7V82 - chains A and D of the 6 polymer chains in the assembly; structure by electron microscopy, 2.80 A resolution.

# Chain A
Molecule: Spike glycoprotein
From: Severe acute respiratory syndrome coronavirus 2
UniProtKB: P0DTC2 (SPIKE_SARS2); residue numbers follow UniProt; this construct covers 1-1208
Amino-acid sequence (1283 residues; each row starts with the number of its first residue):
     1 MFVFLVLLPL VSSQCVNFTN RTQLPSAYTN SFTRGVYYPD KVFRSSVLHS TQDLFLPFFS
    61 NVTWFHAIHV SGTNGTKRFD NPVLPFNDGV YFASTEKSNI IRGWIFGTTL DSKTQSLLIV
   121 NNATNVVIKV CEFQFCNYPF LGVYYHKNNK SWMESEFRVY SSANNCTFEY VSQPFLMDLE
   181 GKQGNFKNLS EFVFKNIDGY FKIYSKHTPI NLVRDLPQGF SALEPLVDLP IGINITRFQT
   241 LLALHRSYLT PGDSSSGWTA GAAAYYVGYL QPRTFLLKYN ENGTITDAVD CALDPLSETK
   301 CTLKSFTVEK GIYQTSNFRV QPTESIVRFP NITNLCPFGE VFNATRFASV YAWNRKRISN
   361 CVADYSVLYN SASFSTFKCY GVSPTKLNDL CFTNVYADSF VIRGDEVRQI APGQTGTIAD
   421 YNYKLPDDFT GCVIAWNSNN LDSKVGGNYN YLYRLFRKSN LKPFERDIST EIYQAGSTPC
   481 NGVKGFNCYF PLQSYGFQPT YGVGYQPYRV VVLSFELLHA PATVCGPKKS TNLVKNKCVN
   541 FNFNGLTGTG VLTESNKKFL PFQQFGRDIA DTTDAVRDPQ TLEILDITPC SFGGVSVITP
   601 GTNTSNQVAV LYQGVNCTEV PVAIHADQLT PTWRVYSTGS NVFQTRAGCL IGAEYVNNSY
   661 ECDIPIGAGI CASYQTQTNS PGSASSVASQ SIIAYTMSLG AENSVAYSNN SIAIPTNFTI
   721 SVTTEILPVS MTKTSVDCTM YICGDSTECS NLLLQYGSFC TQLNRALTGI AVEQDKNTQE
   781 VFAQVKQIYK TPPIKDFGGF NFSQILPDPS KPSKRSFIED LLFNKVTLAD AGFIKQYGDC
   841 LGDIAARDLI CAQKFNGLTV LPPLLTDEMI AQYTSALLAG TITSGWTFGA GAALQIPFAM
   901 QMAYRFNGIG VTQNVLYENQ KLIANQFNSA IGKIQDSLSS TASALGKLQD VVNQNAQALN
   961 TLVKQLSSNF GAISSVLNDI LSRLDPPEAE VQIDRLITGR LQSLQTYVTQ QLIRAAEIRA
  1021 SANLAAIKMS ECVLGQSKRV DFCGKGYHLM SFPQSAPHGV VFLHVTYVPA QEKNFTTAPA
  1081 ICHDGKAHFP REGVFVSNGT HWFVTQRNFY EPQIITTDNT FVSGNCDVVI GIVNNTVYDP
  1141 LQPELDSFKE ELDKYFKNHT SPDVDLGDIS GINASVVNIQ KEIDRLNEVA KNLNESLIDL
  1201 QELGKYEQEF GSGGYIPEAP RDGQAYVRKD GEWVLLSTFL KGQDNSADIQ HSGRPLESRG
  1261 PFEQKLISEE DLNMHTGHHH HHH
Unresolved in the structure: 1-13, 67-80, 146-152, 177-186, 248-256, 622-634, 676-690, 828-854, 1147-1283
Sequence notes: variant Phe18 (Leu in P0DTC2), Asn20 (Thr in P0DTC2), Ser26 (Pro in P0DTC2), Tyr138 (Asp in P0DTC2), Ser190 (Arg in P0DTC2), Thr417 (Lys in P0DTC2), Lys484 (Glu in P0DTC2), Tyr501 (Asn in P0DTC2), Gly614 (Asp in P0DTC2), Tyr655 (His in P0DTC2), Ile1027 (Thr in P0DTC2); engineered mutation Gly682 (Arg in P0DTC2), Ser683 (Arg in P0DTC2), Ser685 (Arg in P0DTC2), Pro986 (Lys in P0DTC2), Pro987 (Val in P0DTC2); expression tag (1209-1283)
Disulfide bonds: Cys15-Cys136, Cys131-Cys166, Cys291-Cys301, Cys336-Cys361, Cys379-Cys432, Cys391-Cys525, Cys480-Cys488, Cys538-Cys590, Cys662-Cys671, Cys738-Cys760, Cys743-Cys749, Cys1032-Cys1043, Cys1082-Cys1126
Covalent attachments: N-acetylglucosamine (NAG) linked to Asn20, Asn61, Asn122, Asn165, Asn188, Asn234, Asn282, Asn331, Asn343, Asn603, Asn616, Asn657, Asn709, Asn717, Asn801, Asn1074, Asn1098, Asn1134
Swiss-Prot annotation at these positions:
  - region: Asn280 to Cys301 (Putative superantigen), Arg403 to Asp405 (Integrin-binding motif), Asn448 to Phe456 (Immunodominant HLA epitope recognized by the CD8+), Pro681, Ala684 (Putative superantigen), Ser816 to Tyr837 (Fusion peptide 1), Lys835 to Phe855 (Fusion peptide 2), Asp1163 to Glu1202 (Heptad repeat 2)
  - site: Arg815, Ser816 (Cleavage)
  - glycosylation: Asn17 (N-linked (GlcNAc...) (complex) asparagine), Asn61 (N-linked (GlcNAc...) (hybrid) asparagine), Asn74 (N-linked (GlcNAc...) (complex) asparagine), Asn122 (N-linked (GlcNAc...) (hybrid) asparagine), Asn149 (N-linked (GlcNAc...) (complex) asparagine), Asn165 (N-linked (GlcNAc...) (complex) asparagine), Asn234 (N-linked (GlcNAc...) (high mannose) asparagine), Asn282 (N-linked (GlcNAc...) (complex) asparagine), Thr323 (O-linked (GalNAc) threonine), Ser325 (O-linked (HexNAc...) serine), Asn331 (N-linked (GlcNAc...) (complex) asparagine), Asn343 (N-linked (GlcNAc...) (complex) asparagine), Asn603 (N-linked (GlcNAc...) (hybrid) asparagine), Asn616 (N-linked (GlcNAc...) (complex) asparagine), Asn657 (N-linked (GlcNAc...) (complex) asparagine), Thr676 (O-linked (GlcNAc...) threonine), Thr678 (O-linked (GlcNAc...) threonine), Asn709 (N-linked (GlcNAc...) (high mannose) asparagine), Asn717 (N-linked (GlcNAc...) (hybrid) asparagine), Asn801 (N-linked (GlcNAc...) (hybrid) asparagine) and 6 more in UniProt
  - natural variant: Leu5 (L5F: In strain: Iota/B.1.526), Ser13 (S13I: In strain: Epsilon/B.1.427/B.1.429), Phe18 (L18F: In strain: Beta/B.1.351, Gamma/P.1 and 1 more; this construct carries the variant), Thr19 (T19I: In strain: Omicron/BQ.1.1, Omicron/XBB.1.5 and 1 more; T19R: In strain: Delta/B.1.617.2, Omicron/BA.2 and 4 more), Asn20 (T20N: In strain: Gamma/P.1; this construct carries the variant), Leu24 to Ala27 (sequence variant, change not given here; In strain: Omicron/BA.2, Omicron/BA.2.12.1 and 6 more), Ser26 (P26S: In strain: Gamma/P.1; this construct carries the variant), Gln52 (Q52H: In strain: Omicron/EG.5.1), Ala67 (A67V: In strain: Eta/B.1.525, Omicron/BA.1), His69 to Val70 (deletion: In strain: Alpha/B.1.1.7, Eta/B.1.525 and 5 more), Gly75 (G75V: In strain: Lambda/C.37), Thr76 (T76I: In strain: Lambda/C.37), 82 further natural variant entries in UniProt
  - mutagenesis: His69 to Val70 (Increased incorporation of cleaved spike into virions), Asn121 (N121Q: Partial loss of biliverdin affinity), Asn234 (N234Q: Increased resistance to neutralizing antibodies), Asn331 (N331Q: Reduced viral infectivity), Asn343 (N343Q: Reduced viral infectivity), Leu452 (L452R: Increased resistance to neutralizing antibodies. Decreases HLA binding to NF9 epitope. Increased binding affinity to human ACE2), Tyr453 (Y453F: Decreased HLA binding to NF9 epitope. Increased binding affinity to human ACE2), Ala475 (A475V: Increased resistance to neutralizing antibodies), Val483 (V483A: Increased resistance to neutralizing antibodies), Phe490 (F490L: Increased resistance to neutralizing antibodies and human covalescent sera neutralization), Gln493 (Q493N: Reduced host ACE2-binding affinity in vitro; Q493Y: Reduced host ACE2-binding affinity in vitro), His519 (H519P: Increased resistance to human covalescent sera neutralization), 8 further mutagenesis entries in UniProt

# Chain D
Molecule: Angiotensin-converting enzyme 2, Green fluorescent protein
From: Homo sapiens
Notes: EC 3.4.17.23, 3.4.17.-
UniProtKB: Q9BYF1 (ACE2_HUMAN); residues 1-615 carry their UniProt numbers (615 of 861 residues fall inside the UniProt entry; the rest is not from it)
Amino-acid sequence (861 residues; each row starts with the number of its first residue):
     1 MSSSSWLLLS LVAVTAAQST IEEQAKTFLD KFNHEAEDLF YQSSLASWNY NTNITEENVQ
    61 NMNNAGDKWS AFLKEQSTLA QMYPLQEIQN LTVKLQLQAL QQNGSSVLSE DKSKRLNTIL
   121 NTMSTIYSTG KVCNPDNPQE CLLLEPGLNE IMANSLDYNE RLWAWESWRS EVGKQLRPLY
   181 EEYVVLKNEM ARANHYEDYG DYWRGDYEVN GVDGYDYSRG QLIEDVEHTF EEIKPLYEHL
   241 HAYVRAKLMN AYPSYISPIG CLPAHLLGDM WGRFWTNLYS LTVPFGQKPN IDVTDAMVDQ
   301 AWDAQRIFKE AEKFFVSVGL PNMTQGFWEN SMLTDPGNVQ KAVCHPTAWD LGKGDFRILM
   361 CTKVTMDDFL TAHHEMGHIQ YDMAYAAQPF LLRNGANEGF HEAVGEIMSL SAATPKHLKS
   421 IGLLSPDFQE DNETEINFLL KQALTIVGTL PFTYMLEKWR WMVFKGEIPK DQWMKKWWEM
   481 KREIVGVVEP VPHDETYCDP ASLFHVSNDY SFIRYYTRTL YQFQFQEALC QAAKHEGPLH
   541 KCDISNSTEA GQKLFNMLRL GKSEPWTLAL ENVVGAKNMN VRPLLNYFEP LFTWLKDQNK
   601 NSFVGWSTDW SPYADGSGGS GSGGSKGEEL FTGVVPILVE LDGDVNGHKF SVRGEGEGDA
   661 TNGKLTLKFI CTTGKLPVPW PTLVTTLTYG VQCFSRYPDH MKRHDFFKSA MPEGYVQERT
   721 ISFKDDGTYK TRAEVKFEGD TLVNRIELKG IDFKEDGNIL GHKLEYNFNS HNVYITADKQ
   781 KNGIKANFKI RHNVEDGSVQ LADHYQQNTP IGDGPVLLPD NHYLSTQSVL SKDPNEKRDH
   841 MVLLEFVTAA GITHGMDELY K
Unresolved in the structure: 1-18, 615-861
Disulfide bonds: Cys133-Cys141, Cys344-Cys361, Cys530-Cys542
Covalent attachments: N-acetylglucosamine (NAG) linked to Asn53
Swiss-Prot annotation at these positions:
  - region (Interaction with SARS-CoV spike glycoprotein): Asp30 to Tyr41, Met82 to Pro84, Lys353 to Arg357
  - active site: Glu375 (Proton acceptor), His505 (Proton donor)
  - binding site (chloride): Arg169, Trp477, Lys481
  - binding site (substrate): Arg273, His345, Pro346, Tyr515
  - binding site (Zn(2+)): His374, His378, Glu402
  - glycosylation (N-linked (GlcNAc...) asparagine): Asn53, Asn90, Asn103, Asn322, Asn432, Asn546

# How chain A and chain D interact
Residue-residue contacts (24):
  Tyr449(A) - Gln42(D)
  Tyr453(A) - His34(D)  hydrogen bond
  Phe456(A) - Thr27(D)
  Phe456(A) - Asp30(D)
  Ala475(A) - Thr27(D)
  Gly476(A) - Gln24(D)
  Ser477(A) - Ser19(D)
  Phe486(A) - Met82(D)  hydrophobic
  Asn487(A) - Gln24(D)  hydrogen bond
  Tyr489(A) - Thr27(D)
  Tyr489(A) - Phe28(D)
  Gln493(A) - Lys31(D)  hydrogen bond
  Gln493(A) - His34(D)
  Ser494(A) - His34(D)
  Gln498(A) - Tyr41(D)  hydrogen bond
  Gln498(A) - Leu45(D)
  Thr500(A) - Tyr41(D)  hydrogen bond
  Thr500(A) - Asp355(D)
  Thr500(A) - Arg357(D)
  Tyr501(A) - Tyr41(D)
  Tyr501(A) - Lys353(D)
  Gly502(A) - Lys353(D)  hydrogen bond (backbone-backbone)
  Gly502(A) - Gly354(D)
  Tyr505(A) - Lys353(D)
Also at the interface, not in a pair above, chain A (17 interface residues in all): Phe490
Also at the interface, not in a pair above, chain D (18 interface residues in all): Glu37, Tyr83, Arg393

# In short
Chain A and chain D form an interface of 17 and 18 residues respectively; the contacts include 6 hydrogen
bonds. Polar contacts include Tyr453(A)-His34(D), Asn487(A)-Gln24(D) and Gln493(A)-Lys31(D).
Here chain A is Spike glycoprotein (Severe acute respiratory syndrome coronavirus 2) and chain D is
Angiotensin-converting enzyme 2, Green fluorescent protein (Homo sapiens). Entry 7V82 (Cryo-EM structure of
SARS-CoV-2 S-Gamma variant (P.1) in complex with Angiotensin-converting enzyme 2 (ACE2) ectodomain, three ...)
was determined by electron microscopy.
